PDB entry 5UZ4 | electron microscopy, 5.80 A resolution (low resolution: residue-level contacts below are approximate; hydrogen-bond / salt-bridge calls are withheld) | chains A and I of the 21 polymer chains in the assembly

== Chain A ==
Molecule: 16S ribosomal RNA
Source organism: Escherichia coli
Sequence (1527 nucleotides; row label = number of the first residue in the row):
     6 GAAGAGUUUGAUCAUGGCUCAGAUUGAACGCUGGCGGCAGGCCUAACACA
    56 UGCAAGUCGAACGGUAACAGGAAGAAGCUUGCUUCUUUGCUGACGAGUGG
   106 CGGACGGGUGAGUAAUGUCUGGGAAACUGCCUGAUGGAGGGGGAUAACUA
   156 CUGGAAACGGUAGCUAAUACCGCAUAACGUCGCAAGACCAAAGAGGGGGA
   206 CCUUCGGGCCUCUUGCCAUCGGAUGUGCCCAGAUGGGAUUAGCUAGUAGG
   256 UGGGGUAACGGCUCACCUAGGCGACGAUCCCUAGCUGGUCUGAGAGGAUG
   306 ACCAGCCACACUGGAACUGAGACACGGUCCAGACUCCUACGGGAGGCAGC
   356 AGUGGGGAAUAUUGCACAAUGGGCGCAAGCCUGAUGCAGCCAUGCCGCGU
   406 GUAUGAAGAAGGCCUUCGGGUUGUAAAGUACUUUCAGCGGGGAGGAAGGG
   456 AGUAAAGUUAAUACCUUUGCUCAUUGACGUUACCCGCAGAAGAAGCACCG
   506 GCUAACUCCGUGCCAGCAGCCGCGGUAAUACGGAGGGUGCAAGCGUUAAU
   556 CGGAAUUACUGGGCGUAAAGCGCACGCAGGCGGUUUGUUAAGUCAGAUGU
   606 GAAAUCCCCGGGCUCAACCUGGGAACUGCAUCUGAUACUAGCAAGCUUGA
   656 GUCUCGUAGAGGGGGGUAGAAUUCCAGGUGUAGCGGUGAAAUGCGUAGAG
   706 AUCUGGAGGAAUACCGGUGGCGAAGGCGGCCCCCUGGACGAAGACUGACG
   756 CUCAGGUGCGAAAGCGUGGGGAGCAAACAGGAUUAGAUACCCUGGUAGUC
   806 CACGCCGUAAACGAUGUCGACUUGGAGGUUGUGCCCUUGAGGCGUGGCUU
   856 CCGGAGCUAACGCGUUAAGUCGACCGCCUGGGGAGUACGGCCGCAAGGUU
   906 AAAACUCAAAUGAAUUGACGGGGGCCCGCACAAGCGGUGGAGCAUGUGGU
   956 UUAAUUCGAUGCAACGCGAAGAACCUUACCUGGUCUUGACAUCCACGGAA
  1006 GUUUUCAGAGAUGAGAAUGUGCCUUCGGGAACCGUGAGACAGGUGCUGCA
  1056 UGGCUGUCGUCAGCUCGUGUUGUGAAAUGUUGGGUUAAGUCCCGCAACGA
  1106 GCGCAACCCUUAUCCUUUGUUGCCAGCGGUCCGGCCGGGAACUCAAAGGA
  1156 GACUGCCAGUGAUAAACUGGAGGAAGGUGGGGAUGACGUCAAGUCAUCAU
  1206 GGCCCUUACGACCAGGGCUACACACGUGCUACAAUGGCGCAUACAAAGAG
  1256 AAGCGACCUCGCGAGAGCAAGCGGACCUCAUAAAGUGCGUCGUAGUCCGG
  1306 AUUGGAGUCUGCAACUCGACUCCAUGAAGUCGGAAUCGCUAGUAAUCGUG
  1356 GAUCAGAAUGCCACGGUGAAUACGUUCCCGGGCCUUGUACACACCGCCCG
  1406 UCACACCAUGGGAGUGGGUUGCAAAAGAAGUAGGUAGCUUAACCUUCGGG
  1456 AGGGCGCUUACCACUUUGUGAUUCAUGACUGGGGUGAAGUCGUAACAAGG
  1506 UAACCGUAGGGGAACCUGCGGUUGGAU
Sequence notes: conflict A645 (G61656 in 1095872043)
Covalently attached groups: covalent link G31-C48, A65-C381, G258-C269, G447-C488, G774-C806, G1222-C1322, G1356-C1367; covalent link U49-U365, U1091-U1095, G1419-U1481; covalent link G61-G107, A66-G104, A71-G100, C770-G809, A780-G803, A790-G1497, A1000-G1041, U1085-G1094, A1117-G1156, U1118-G1156, A1213-G1215, A1256-G1278, U1264-G1272, C1443-G1459, U1445-G1457; covalent link G257-A270, G714-A777, A715-A777, G812-A901, G927-A1503, G976-A1362, A1261-A1275

== Chain I ==
Molecule: 30S ribosomal protein S9
Source organism: Escherichia coli
UniProt: B7MBZ1 (RS9_ECO45); residues 0-129 here correspond to UniProt positions 1-130 (UniProt number = residue number + 1)
Amino-acid sequence (130 residues; numbered 0 to 129; the number before each row is that of its first residue; numbering starts at 0):
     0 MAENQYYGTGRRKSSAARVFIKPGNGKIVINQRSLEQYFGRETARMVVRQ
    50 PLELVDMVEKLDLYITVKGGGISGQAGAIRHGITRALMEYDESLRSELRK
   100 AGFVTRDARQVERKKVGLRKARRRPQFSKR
Disordered / not traced: 0-2

== Chain A / chain I interface ==
Contacting residue pairs - 106 pairs, chain A then chain I:
  U943(A) with Gln125(I)
  U965(A) with Lys128(I)
  G966(A) with Lys128(I)
  C967(A) with Phe126(I); Lys128(I)
  A968(A) with Phe126(I); Arg129(I)
  A969(A) with Lys128(I)
  A1117(A) with Arg105(I); Asp106(I); Ala107(I)
  U1118(A) with Arg10(I); Arg84(I); Arg105(I); Asp106(I)
  C1119(A) with Arg10(I); Arg84(I)
  C1128(A) with Lys67(I)
  A1130(A) with Gln4(I); Arg17(I); Phe19(I); Lys21(I); Tyr63(I); Thr65(I)
  G1131(A) with Lys21(I)
  G1139(A) with Gln31(I)
  A1146(A) with Arg17(I); Phe19(I)
  C1147(A) with Tyr6(I); Arg17(I); Phe19(I)
  U1148(A) with Tyr6(I); Arg17(I)
  C1149(A) with Ala15(I)
  G1178(A) with Arg98(I)
  A1179(A) with Arg94(I); Arg98(I); Val103(I); Thr104(I); Arg105(I)
  A1180(A) with Arg98(I); Thr104(I)
  G1184(A) with Ala107(I)
  G1186(A) with Lys114(I)
  G1231(A) with Ser127(I)
  U1232(A) with Gln125(I); Phe126(I); Ser127(I)
  G1233(A) with Arg118(I); Pro124(I); Gln125(I)
  C1234(A) with Arg118(I)
  A1246(A) with Arg40(I)
  U1247(A) with Arg40(I)
  A1248(A) with Arg32(I); Tyr37(I); Glu41(I)
  C1249(A) with Arg32(I); Tyr37(I); Glu41(I); Gly69(I); Gly70(I); Gln74(I)
  G1290(A) with Arg40(I); Ile71(I)
  U1291(A) with Arg40(I)
  G1292(A) with Arg40(I)
  C1342(A) with Arg123(I); Pro124(I); Gln125(I); Arg129(I)
  G1343(A) with Arg123(I)
  C1344(A) with Arg121(I)
  U1345(A) with Arg121(I)
  A1346(A) with Arg108(I); Arg121(I)
  G1347(A) with Arg11(I); Lys12(I); Arg108(I); Arg121(I)
  U1348(A) with Glu111(I); Arg121(I)
  A1349(A) with Lys119(I); Arg122(I)
  A1350(A) with Lys119(I); Arg122(I)
  U1351(A) with Lys119(I)
  C1367(A) with Lys113(I); Val115(I); Gly116(I); Leu117(I)
  A1368(A) with Arg112(I); Lys113(I); Lys114(I); Val115(I)
  C1369(A) with Arg112(I); Lys113(I)
  G1371(A) with Lys12(I); Gly69(I); Gly70(I)
  U1372(A) with Lys12(I); Gly70(I); Ile71(I); Gly73(I)
  G1373(A) with Lys12(I); Ser72(I)
Interface residues without a listed pair, chain A (57 interface residues in all): G942, C970, C1129, G1138, A1250, A1289, U1341, C1366
Interface residues without a listed pair, chain I (54 interface residues in all): Thr8, Gly68, Gln109, Ala120

== In short ==
57 residues of chain A face 54 of chain I across their interface.
Here chain A is 16S ribosomal RNA and chain I is 30S ribosomal protein S9, both from Escherichia coli. Entry
5UZ4 (The cryo-EM structure of YjeQ bound to the 30S subunit suggests a fidelity checkpoint function for ...)
was determined by electron microscopy.
